PDB entry 7DZW | electron microscopy, 3.45 A resolution | chains B and C of the 3 polymer chains in the assembly

== Chain B (and C) ==
Molecule: Spike glycoprotein
From: Severe acute respiratory syndrome coronavirus 2
Notes: chain C of this document is another copy of the same molecule, construct and numbering; everything in this record applies to it too
UniProt: P0DTC2 (SPIKE_SARS2); residues 14-1254 here = UniProt positions 14-1254
Sequence (1249 residues; row label = number of the first residue in the row):
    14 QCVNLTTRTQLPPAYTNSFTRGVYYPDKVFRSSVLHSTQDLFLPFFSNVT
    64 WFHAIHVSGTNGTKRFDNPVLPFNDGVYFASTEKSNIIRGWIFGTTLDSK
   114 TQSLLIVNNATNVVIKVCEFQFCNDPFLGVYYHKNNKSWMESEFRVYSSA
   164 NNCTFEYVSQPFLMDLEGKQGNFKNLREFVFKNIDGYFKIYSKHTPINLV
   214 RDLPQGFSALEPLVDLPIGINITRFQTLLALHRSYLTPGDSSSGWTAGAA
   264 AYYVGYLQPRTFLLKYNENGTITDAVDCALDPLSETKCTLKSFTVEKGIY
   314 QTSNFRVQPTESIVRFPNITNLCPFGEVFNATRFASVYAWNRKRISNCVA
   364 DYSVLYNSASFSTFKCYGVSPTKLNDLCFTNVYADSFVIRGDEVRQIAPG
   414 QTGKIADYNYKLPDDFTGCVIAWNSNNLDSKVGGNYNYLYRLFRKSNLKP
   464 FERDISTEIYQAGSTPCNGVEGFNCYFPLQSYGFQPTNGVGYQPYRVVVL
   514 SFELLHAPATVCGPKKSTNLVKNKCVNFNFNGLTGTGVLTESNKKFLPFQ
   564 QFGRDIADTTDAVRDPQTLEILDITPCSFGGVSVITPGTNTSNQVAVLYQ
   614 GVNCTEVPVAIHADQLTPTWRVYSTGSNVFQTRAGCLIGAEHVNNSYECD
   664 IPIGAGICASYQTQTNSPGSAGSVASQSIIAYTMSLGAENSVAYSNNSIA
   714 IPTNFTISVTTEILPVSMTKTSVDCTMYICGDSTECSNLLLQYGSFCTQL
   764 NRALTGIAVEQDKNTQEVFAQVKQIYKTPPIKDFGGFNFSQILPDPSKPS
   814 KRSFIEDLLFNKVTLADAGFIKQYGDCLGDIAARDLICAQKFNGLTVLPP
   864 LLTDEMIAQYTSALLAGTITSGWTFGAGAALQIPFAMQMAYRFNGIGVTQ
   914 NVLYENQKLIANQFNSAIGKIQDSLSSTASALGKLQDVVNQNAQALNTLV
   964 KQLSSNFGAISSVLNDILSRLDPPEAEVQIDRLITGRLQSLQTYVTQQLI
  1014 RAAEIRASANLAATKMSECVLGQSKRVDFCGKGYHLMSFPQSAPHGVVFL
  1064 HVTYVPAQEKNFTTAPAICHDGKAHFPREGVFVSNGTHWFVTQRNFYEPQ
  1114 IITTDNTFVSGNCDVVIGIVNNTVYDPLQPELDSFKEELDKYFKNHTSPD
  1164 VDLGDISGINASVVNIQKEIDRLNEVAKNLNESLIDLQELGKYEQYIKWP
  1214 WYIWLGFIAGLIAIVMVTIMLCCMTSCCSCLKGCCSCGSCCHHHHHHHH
Disordered / not traced: 14-26, 1148-1262
Differences from the reference sequence: engineered mutation G614 (Asp in P0DTC2), G682 (Arg in P0DTC2), S683 (Arg in P0DTC2), G685 (Arg in P0DTC2), P986 (Lys in P0DTC2), P987 (Val in P0DTC2); expression tag (1255-1262)
Curated features (UniProtKB/Swiss-Prot):
  - region: N280 to C301 (Putative superantigen), R403 to D405 (Integrin-binding motif), N448 to F456 (Immunodominant HLA epitope recognized by the CD8+), P681, A684 (Putative superantigen), S816 to Y837 (Fusion peptide 1), K835 to F855 (Fusion peptide 2), D1163 to E1202 (Heptad repeat 2)
  - motif: M1237 to C1241 (Binding to host endocytosis trafficking protein SNX27)
  - site: R815, S816 (Cleavage)
  - lipidation (S-palmitoyl cysteine): C1235, C1236, C1240, C1241, C1243, C1247, C1248, C1250, C1253, C1254
  - glycosylation: N17 (N-linked (GlcNAc...) (complex) asparagine), N61 (N-linked (GlcNAc...) (hybrid) asparagine), N74 (N-linked (GlcNAc...) (complex) asparagine), N122 (N-linked (GlcNAc...) (hybrid) asparagine), N149 (N-linked (GlcNAc...) (complex) asparagine), N165 (N-linked (GlcNAc...) (complex) asparagine), N234 (N-linked (GlcNAc...) (high mannose) asparagine), N282 (N-linked (GlcNAc...) (complex) asparagine), T323 (O-linked (GalNAc) threonine), S325 (O-linked (HexNAc...) serine), N331 (N-linked (GlcNAc...) (complex) asparagine), N343 (N-linked (GlcNAc...) (complex) asparagine), N603 (N-linked (GlcNAc...) (hybrid) asparagine), N616 (N-linked (GlcNAc...) (complex) asparagine), N657 (N-linked (GlcNAc...) (complex) asparagine), T676 (O-linked (GlcNAc...) threonine), T678 (O-linked (GlcNAc...) threonine), N709 (N-linked (GlcNAc...) (high mannose) asparagine), N717 (N-linked (GlcNAc...) (hybrid) asparagine), N801 (N-linked (GlcNAc...) (hybrid) asparagine) and 6 more in UniProt
What the authors report for this chain:
  - mutagenesis - D614G: increased binding to recombinant ACE2

== Interface between chain B and chain C ==
Pairs across the interface - 68 pairs, chain B then chain C:
  V551(B) - L841(C)
  V551(B) - G842(C)  hydrogen bond (backbone-backbone)
  L552(B) - L841(C)
  L552(B) - G842(C)
  T553(B) - L841(C)  hydrogen bond (backbone-backbone)
  T553(B) - G842(C)
  K558(B) - N282(C)
  Q563(B) - K41(C)
  Q564(B) - K41(C)  hydrogen bond (backbone-backbone)
  F565(B) - K41(C)
  F565(B) - V42(C)
  F565(B) - F43(C)  hydrogen bond (backbone-backbone)
  G566(B) - F43(C)
  R567(B) - F43(C)  hydrogen bond (backbone-backbone)
  D568(B) - A846(C)
  D574(B) - G842(C)
  D574(B) - D843(C)  hydrogen bond (backbone-backbone)
  D574(B) - I844(C)
  D574(B) - A845(C)
  D574(B) - A846(C)
  A575(B) - G842(C)
  A575(B) - D843(C)  hydrogen bond (backbone-backbone)
  V576(B) - G842(C)
  V576(B) - D843(C)
  L585(B) - G842(C)
  L585(B) - D843(C)  hydrogen bond (backbone-backbone)
  D586(B) - C840(C)
  D586(B) - L841(C)  hydrogen bond (backbone-backbone)
  D586(B) - G842(C)  hydrogen bond (backbone-backbone)
  D586(B) - D843(C)
  D586(B) - I844(C)  hydrogen bond (backbone-backbone)
  D586(B) - A845(C)
  I587(B) - C840(C)
  I587(B) - L841(C)
  I587(B) - G842(C)  hydrogen bond (backbone-backbone)
  I587(B) - D843(C)
  I587(B) - I844(C)
  I587(B) - A845(C)  hydrogen bond (backbone-backbone)
  T588(B) - C840(C)
  T588(B) - L841(C)
  T588(B) - G842(C)
  R646(B) - F833(C)
  A668(B) - P863(C)  hydrogen bond (backbone-backbone)
  A668(B) - L864(C)
  G669(B) - L864(C)  hydrogen bond (backbone-backbone)
  L699(B) - K786(C)
  L699(B) - Q787(C)
  L699(B) - I788(C)
  G700(B) - K786(C)
  A701(B) - Q787(C)
  E702(B) - I788(C)
  N703(B) - I788(C)  hydrogen bond (backbone-backbone)
  N703(B) - Y789(C)
  N703(B) - K790(C)  hydrogen bond (backbone-backbone)
  V705(B) - K790(C)  hydrogen bond (backbone-backbone)
  S708(B) - P897(C)
  S711(B) - Q895(C)
  S711(B) - I896(C)
  S711(B) - P897(C)
  I712(B) - Q895(C)
  A713(B) - Q895(C)  hydrogen bond (backbone-backbone)
  S968(B) - Q755(C)
  N969(B) - Q755(C)  hydrogen bond (backbone-backbone)
  F970(B) - Q755(C)  hydrogen bond (backbone-backbone)
  V1040(B) - S1030(C)
  V1040(B) - E1031(C)
  P1069(B) - G891(C)
  V1128(B) - Y917(C)
Also at the interface, not in a pair above, chain B (46 interface residues in all): I569, P589, G614, A647, G667, S704, N709, K1045, G1046, V1129
Also at the interface, not in a pair above, chain C (34 interface residues in all): D796, I834, K835, Y837, F855, A890, L894

== Summary ==
The interface between chain B and chain C involves 46 residues on one side and 34 on the other; the contacts
include 21 hydrogen bonds. Main-chain hydrogen bonds include V551(B)-G842(C), T553(B)-L841(C) and
Q564(B)-K41(C). From the paper: D614G of chain B increases binding to recombinant ACE2.
Chain B and chain C are both Spike glycoprotein (Severe acute respiratory syndrome coronavirus 2); the
structure, Apo spike protein from SARS-CoV2, was determined by electron microscopy together with 7DZY from the
same study.
